Entry 3B1N (X-ray diffraction, 1.55 A resolution); this record covers chains A and B.

# Chain A (and B)
Name: Ribokinase, putative
From: Burkholderia thailandensis
Notes: EC 2.7.1.143; chain B of this document is another copy of the same molecule, construct and numbering; everything in this record applies to it too
Reference sequence: Q2SZE4 (Q2SZE4_BURTA); numbering as in UniProt (aligned over 1-312)
Chain sequence (326 residues; numbered 1 to 326; the number before each row is that of its first residue):
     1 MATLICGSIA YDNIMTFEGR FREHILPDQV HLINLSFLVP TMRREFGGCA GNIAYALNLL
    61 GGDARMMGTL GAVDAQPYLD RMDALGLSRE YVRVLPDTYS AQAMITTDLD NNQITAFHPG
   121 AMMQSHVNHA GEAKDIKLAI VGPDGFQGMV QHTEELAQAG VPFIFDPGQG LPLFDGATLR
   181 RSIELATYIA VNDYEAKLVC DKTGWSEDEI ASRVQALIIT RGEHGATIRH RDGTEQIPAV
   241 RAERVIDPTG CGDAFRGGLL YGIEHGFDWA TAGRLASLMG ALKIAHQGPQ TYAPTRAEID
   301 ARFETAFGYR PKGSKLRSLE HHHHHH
Disordered / not traced: 1, 313-326 (chain B: 1, 322-326)
Sequence notes: expression tag (313-326)
Ion coordination: Na+: Ile-183, Glu-184, Ala-186, Arg-213
Ligand contacts:
  - ADP (adenosine-5'-diphosphate): Asn-111, Asn-192, Thr-220, Arg-221, Gly-222, Glu-223, Gly-225, Ala-226, Ala-239, Val-240, Ala-242, Val-245, Pro-248, Cys-251, Gly-252, Phe-255, Arg-256, Ser-277, Gly-280, Ala-281, Ile-284
  - Mizoribine (MZR; 5-hydroxy-1-(beta-D-ribofuranosyl)-1H-imidazole-4-carboxamide): Ser-8, Ala-10, Asp-12, Gly-47, Gly-48, Cys-49, Asn-52, Ala-103, Ile-105, Gln-113, Thr-115, Phe-117, Met-122, Pro-143, Asp-144, Gln-169, Thr-249, Gly-250, Asp-253, Pro-289
From the paper describing this entry:
  - binding site for ADP: His-31, Asn-111
  - catalytic residues: Asp-253 (proposed by the authors, not directly observed)
  - catalytic residues: Gly-250 to Asp-253
  - specificity-determining residues: Gly-170
  - mutagenesis - G170Q: decreased catalytic activity on Mizoribine
  - mutagenesis - G170Q: increased catalytic activity on ADO
  - mutagenesis - G170Q: decreased catalytic activity on INO

# Interface between chain A and chain B
Residue-residue contacts - 101 pairs, chain A then chain B:
  Met-15(A) / Met-104(B)  hydrophobic
  Met-15(A) / Ala-116(B)  hydrophobic
  Phe-21(A) / Ile-114(B)  hydrophobic
  Arg-22(A) / Pro-27(B)  hydrogen bond (side chain-backbone)
  Arg-22(A) / Gln-29(B)  hydrogen bond (side chain-backbone)
  Arg-22(A) / Val-30(B)
  Arg-22(A) / Leu-32(B)
  His-24(A) / Tyr-194(B)  hydrogen bond (backbone-side chain)
  Leu-26(A) / Tyr-194(B)  hydrophobic
  Leu-26(A) / Lys-197(B)
  Leu-26(A) / Leu-198(B)  hydrophobic
  Pro-27(A) / Arg-22(B)  hydrogen bond (backbone-side chain)
  Gln-29(A) / Arg-22(B)  hydrogen bond (backbone-side chain)
  Gln-29(A) / Asp-193(B)
  Gln-29(A) / Lys-197(B)
  Val-30(A) / Arg-22(B)  hydrogen bond (backbone-side chain)
  Val-30(A) / Asp-193(B)  hydrogen bond (backbone-side chain)
  Val-30(A) / Arg-221(B)
  Val-30(A) / His-224(B)
  His-31(A) / Asp-110(B)
  His-31(A) / Asn-111(B)
  His-31(A) / Asn-112(B)
  His-31(A) / Asn-192(B)
  His-31(A) / Asp-193(B)  salt bridge
  His-31(A) / Tyr-194(B)
  His-31(A) / Gly-222(B)
  Leu-32(A) / Arg-22(B)
  Leu-32(A) / Asn-112(B)  hydrogen bond (backbone-side chain)
  Leu-32(A) / Tyr-194(B)
  Ile-33(A) / Asn-112(B)  hydrogen bond (backbone-side chain)
  Ile-33(A) / Gln-113(B)  hydrogen bond (backbone-backbone)
  Ile-33(A) / Tyr-194(B)  hydrophobic
  Asn-34(A) / Asn-111(B)
  Asn-34(A) / Gln-113(B)
  Asn-34(A) / Asn-192(B)  hydrogen bond
  Asn-34(A) / Tyr-194(B)  hydrogen bond (backbone-side chain)
  Asn-34(A) / Glu-195(B)
  Leu-35(A) / Gln-113(B)  hydrogen bond (backbone-backbone)
  Leu-35(A) / Ile-114(B)
  Leu-35(A) / Thr-115(B)  hydrogen bond (backbone-backbone)
  Ser-36(A) / Thr-115(B)
  Ser-36(A) / Phe-117(B)
  Ser-36(A) / Gln-169(B)
  Phe-37(A) / Ile-114(B)  hydrophobic
  Phe-37(A) / Thr-115(B)  hydrogen bond (backbone-backbone)
  Phe-37(A) / Ala-116(B)
  Phe-37(A) / Phe-117(B)  hydrogen bond (backbone-backbone)
  Leu-38(A) / Phe-117(B)
  Val-39(A) / Ala-116(B)  hydrophobic
  Val-39(A) / Phe-117(B)  hydrogen bond (backbone-backbone)
  Val-39(A) / His-118(B)
  Pro-40(A) / His-118(B)
  Thr-41(A) / His-118(B)  hydrogen bond (backbone-side chain)
  Met-104(A) / Met-15(B)  hydrophobic
  Met-104(A) / Met-104(B)  hydrophobic
  Thr-106(A) / Thr-106(B)
  Thr-106(A) / Ile-114(B)
  Asp-110(A) / His-31(B)
  Asn-111(A) / His-31(B)
  Asn-111(A) / Asn-34(B)  hydrogen bond (backbone-side chain)
  Asn-112(A) / His-31(B)
  Asn-112(A) / Leu-32(B)  hydrogen bond (side chain-backbone)
  Asn-112(A) / Ile-33(B)  hydrogen bond (side chain-backbone)
  Asn-112(A) / Asn-34(B)
  Gln-113(A) / Ile-33(B)
  Gln-113(A) / Asn-34(B)
  Gln-113(A) / Leu-35(B)  hydrogen bond (backbone-backbone)
  Ile-114(A) / Leu-35(B)
  Ile-114(A) / Thr-106(B)
  Ile-114(A) / Ile-114(B)  hydrophobic
  Thr-115(A) / Leu-35(B)  hydrogen bond (backbone-backbone)
  Thr-115(A) / Ser-36(B)
  Thr-115(A) / Phe-37(B)  hydrogen bond (backbone-backbone)
  Ala-116(A) / Met-15(B)  hydrophobic
  Ala-116(A) / Phe-37(B)
  Ala-116(A) / Val-39(B)  hydrophobic
  Phe-117(A) / Phe-37(B)  hydrogen bond (backbone-backbone)
  Phe-117(A) / Leu-38(B)
  Phe-117(A) / Val-39(B)  hydrogen bond (backbone-backbone)
  His-118(A) / Val-39(B)
  His-118(A) / Pro-40(B)  hydrogen bond (side chain-backbone)
  His-118(A) / Met-42(B)
  Pro-119(A) / Leu-38(B)
  Gln-169(A) / Ser-36(B)
  Asn-192(A) / His-31(B)
  Asn-192(A) / Asn-34(B)  hydrogen bond
  Asp-193(A) / Gln-29(B)
  Asp-193(A) / Val-30(B)  hydrogen bond (side chain-backbone)
  Asp-193(A) / His-31(B)  salt bridge
  Tyr-194(A) / His-24(B)  hydrogen bond (side chain-backbone)
  Tyr-194(A) / Leu-26(B)  hydrophobic
  Tyr-194(A) / His-31(B)
  Tyr-194(A) / Leu-32(B)
  Tyr-194(A) / Ile-33(B)  hydrophobic
  Tyr-194(A) / Asn-34(B)
  Glu-195(A) / Asn-34(B)
  Lys-197(A) / Gln-29(B)
  Leu-198(A) / Leu-26(B)  hydrophobic
  Arg-221(A) / Val-30(B)
  Gly-222(A) / His-31(B)
  His-224(A) / Val-30(B)
Interface residues without a listed pair, chain A (43 interface residues in all): Ile-25, Thr-220
Interface residues without a listed pair, chain B (46 interface residues in all): Phe-21, Ile-25, Thr-41, Pro-119, Pro-172, Leu-173, Thr-220

# Overview
Chain A and chain B form an interface of 43 and 46 residues respectively; the contacts include 30 hydrogen
bonds and 2 salt bridges. Polar contacts include His-31(A)/Asp-193(B), Arg-22(A)/Pro-27(B) and
Arg-22(A)/Gln-29(B). Chain A binds Mizoribine and ADP. From the paper: catalytic residues Asp-253(A) and
Gly-250(A); G170Q of chain A reduces catalytic activity on Mizoribine.
Chain A and chain B are both Ribokinase, putative (Burkholderia thailandensis); the structure, Structure of
Burkholderia thailandensis nucleoside kinase (BthNK) in complex with ADP-mizoribine, was determined by X-ray
diffraction (same publication as 3B1O, 3B1P, 3B1Q and 3B1R).
